PDB entry 5BVU | X-ray diffraction, 1.61 A resolution | chain A

# Chain A
Name: beta-glucosidase
Organism: Thermoanaerobacterium xylanolyticum LX-11
Notes: EC 3.2.1.21
UniProt: F6BL85 (F6BL85_THEXL); numbering as in UniProt (aligned over 19-806)
Chain sequence (799 residues; row label = number of the first residue in the row; note: 18 numbers in that range are skipped by the numbering (no residue carries them; nothing is unmodelled there); numbers below 1 keep their minus sign (Ala-2 is residue -2)):
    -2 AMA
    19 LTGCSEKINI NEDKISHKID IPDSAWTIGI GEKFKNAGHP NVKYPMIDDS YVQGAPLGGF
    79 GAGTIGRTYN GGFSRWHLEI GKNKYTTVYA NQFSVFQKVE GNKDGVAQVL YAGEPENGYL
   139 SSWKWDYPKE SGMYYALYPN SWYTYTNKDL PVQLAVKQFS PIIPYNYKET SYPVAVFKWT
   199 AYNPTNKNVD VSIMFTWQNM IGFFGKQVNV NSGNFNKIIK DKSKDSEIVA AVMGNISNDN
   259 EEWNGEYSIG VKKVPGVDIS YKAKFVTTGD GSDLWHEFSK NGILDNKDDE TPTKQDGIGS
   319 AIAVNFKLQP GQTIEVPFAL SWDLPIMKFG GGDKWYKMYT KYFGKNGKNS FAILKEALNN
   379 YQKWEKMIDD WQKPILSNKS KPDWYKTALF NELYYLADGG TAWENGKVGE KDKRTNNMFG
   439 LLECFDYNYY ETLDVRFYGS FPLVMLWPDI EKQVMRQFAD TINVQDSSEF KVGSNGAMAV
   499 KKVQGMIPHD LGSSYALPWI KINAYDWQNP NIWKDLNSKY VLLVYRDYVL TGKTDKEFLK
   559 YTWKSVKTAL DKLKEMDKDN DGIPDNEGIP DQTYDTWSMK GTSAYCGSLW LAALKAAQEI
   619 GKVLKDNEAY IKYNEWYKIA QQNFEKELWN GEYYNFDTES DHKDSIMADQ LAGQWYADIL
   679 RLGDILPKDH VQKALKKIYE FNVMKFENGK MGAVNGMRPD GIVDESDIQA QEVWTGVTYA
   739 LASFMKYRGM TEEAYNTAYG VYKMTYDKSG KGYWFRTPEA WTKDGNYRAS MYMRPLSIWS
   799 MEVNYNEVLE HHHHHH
Unresolved in the structure: -2 to 0, 19-30, 429-430, 802-814
Construct notes: expression tag (-2 to 0, 807-814)
Ion coordination: Ca2+: Asp575, Asp577, Asp579, Ile581, Asp583 (together with glycerol)
From the paper describing this entry:
  - catalytic residues: Glu441, Asp593
  - mutagenesis - E441A, D508H (5800-fold), D508N (>240-fold), R544W, D593A, R786H (20-fold): decreased catalytic activity
  - mutagenesis - D508H: decreased stability
  - mutagenesis - R544W: unchanged stability

# Summary
Asp575, Asp577, Asp579, Ile581 and Asp583 coordinate Ca2+. The paper reports catalytic residues Glu441 and
Asp593; E441A, D508H and D508N, among others, reduce catalytic activity; 6 substitutions were tested in all.
Chain A is beta-glucosidase (Thermoanaerobacterium xylanolyticum LX-11); the structure, Crystal structure of
Thermoanaerobacterium xylolyticum GH116 beta-glucosidase, was determined by X-ray diffraction together with
5BX2, 5BX3, 5BX4, 5BX5 and 5FJS from the same study.
